8IM1 - chains C and H of the 8 polymer chains in the assembly; structure by X-ray diffraction, 2.05 A resolution.

Chain C:
Name: MCherry fluorescent protein
Source organism: Anaplasma marginale
UniProt: X5DSL3 (X5DSL3_ANAMA); residues -4 to 231 here correspond to UniProt positions 1-236 (UniProt number = residue number + 5)
Amino-acid sequence (235 residues; each row starts with the number of its first residue; note: 2 numbers in that range are skipped by the numbering (no residue carries them; nothing is unmodelled there); numbers below 1 keep their minus sign (Gly-5 is residue -5)):
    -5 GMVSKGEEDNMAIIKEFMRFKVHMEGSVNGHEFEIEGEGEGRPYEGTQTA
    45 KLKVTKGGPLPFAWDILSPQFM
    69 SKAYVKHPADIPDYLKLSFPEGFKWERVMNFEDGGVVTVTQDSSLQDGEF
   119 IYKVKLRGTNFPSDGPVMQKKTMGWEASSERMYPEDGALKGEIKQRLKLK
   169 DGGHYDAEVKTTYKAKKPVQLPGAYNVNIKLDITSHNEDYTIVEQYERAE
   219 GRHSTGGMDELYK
Disordered / not traced: -5 to 5, 223-231
Glycans and other covalent adducts: covalent link Met66-Ser69
Modified residues: Met66 (chromophore; CH6)
Differences from the reference sequence: expression tag (-5); chromophore (66, 66, 66)

Chain H:
Name: LaM1
Source organism: Camelus bactrianus
Amino-acid sequence (129 residues; row label = number of the first residue in the row):
     1 GSAQVQLVESGGGLVQAGDSLRLSCAASGRTFENYAMGWFRQAPGKEREF
    51 VGAVSWGGGRTYYADNVKGRFTISRDNAKKNTVYLQMNSLKPEDTAVYYC
   101 AAKSVLTIATMRVPDEYNYWGQGTQVTVS
Disordered / not traced: 1-3
Disulfides: Cys25-Cys100

Chain C / chain H interface:
Residue-residue contacts (12):
  Ala77(C) - Asn118(H)
  Ala77(C) - Trp120(H)
  Asp78(C) - Arg48(H)
  Asp78(C) - Pro114(H)
  Asp78(C) - Asp115(H)  hydrogen bond (side chain-backbone)
  Asp78(C) - Trp120(H)
  Pro80(C) - Arg48(H)
  Gly191(C) - Gln42(H)
  Gly191(C) - Glu47(H)
  Ala192(C) - Glu47(H)  hydrogen bond (backbone-side chain)
  His221(C) - Glu47(H)  salt bridge
  His221(C) - Asp115(H)  salt bridge
Other interface residues (no listed pair), chain C (7 interface residues in all): Pro190
Other interface residues (no listed pair), chain H (8 interface residues in all): Tyr117

In short:
7 residues of chain C face 8 of chain H across their interface, with 2 hydrogen bonds and 2 salt bridges.
Polar contacts include His221(C)-Glu47(H), His221(C)-Asp115(H) and Asp78(C)-Asp115(H).
Chain C is MCherry fluorescent protein (Anaplasma marginale) and chain H is LaM1 (Camelus bactrianus); the
structure, mCherry-LaM1 complex, was determined by X-ray diffraction (same publication as 8ILX and 8IM0).
